Entry 5S5U (X-ray diffraction, 2.50 A resolution); this record covers chains D and E of the 6 polymer chains in the assembly.

# Chain D
Name: Tubulin beta-2B chain
Organism: Bos taurus
UniProtKB: Q6B856 (TBB2B_BOVIN); the author numbering skips numbers that UniProt does not, so the offset changes along the chain: 1-42 = UniProt 1-42; 45-360 = UniProt 43-358; 369-455 = UniProt 359-445
Sequence (445 residues; row label = number of the first residue in the row; note: 10 numbers in that range are skipped by the numbering (no residue carries them; nothing is unmodelled there)):
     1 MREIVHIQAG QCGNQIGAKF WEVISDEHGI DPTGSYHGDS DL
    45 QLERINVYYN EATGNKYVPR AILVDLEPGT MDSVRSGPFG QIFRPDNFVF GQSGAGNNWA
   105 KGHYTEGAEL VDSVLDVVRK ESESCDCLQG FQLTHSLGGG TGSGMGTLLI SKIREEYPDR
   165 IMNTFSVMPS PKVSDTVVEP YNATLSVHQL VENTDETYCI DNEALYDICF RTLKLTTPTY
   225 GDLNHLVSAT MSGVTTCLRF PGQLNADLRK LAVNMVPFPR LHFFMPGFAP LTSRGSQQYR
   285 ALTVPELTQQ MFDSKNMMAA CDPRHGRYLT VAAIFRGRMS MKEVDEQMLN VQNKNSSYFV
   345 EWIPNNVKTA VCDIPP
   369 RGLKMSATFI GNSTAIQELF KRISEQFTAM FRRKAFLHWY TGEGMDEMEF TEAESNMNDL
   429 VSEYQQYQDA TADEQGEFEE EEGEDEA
Unresolved in the structure: 248-249, 282-284, 442-455
Curated features (UniProtKB/Swiss-Prot):
  - motif: Met-1 to Ile-4 (MREI motif)
  - binding site (GTP): Gln-11, Glu-71, Ser-140, Gly-144, Thr-145, Gly-146, Asn-206, Asn-228
  - binding site (Mg(2+)): Glu-71
  - modified residue: Ser-40 (Phosphoserine), Thr-57 (Phosphothreonine), Lys-60 (N6-acetyllysine), Ser-174 (Phosphoserine), Thr-287 (Phosphothreonine), Thr-292 (Phosphothreonine), Arg-320 (Omega-N-methylarginine), Glu-448 (5-glutamyl polyglutamate)
  - cross-link (Glycyl lysine isopeptide (Lys-Gly)): Lys-60 (interchain with G-Cter in ubiquitin), Lys-326 (interchain with G-Cter in ubiquitin)
Ion coordination: Mg2+: Gln-11 (together with GDP)
Ligand contacts: GDP (guanosine-5'-diphosphate): Gly-10, Gln-11, Cys-12, Gln-15, Ile-16, Asn-101, Ser-140, Gly-142, Gly-143, Gly-144, Thr-145, Gly-146, Val-171, Pro-173, Val-177, Ser-178, Glu-183, Asn-206, Leu-209, Tyr-224, Leu-227, Asn-228

# Chain E
Name: Stathmin-4
Organism: Rattus norvegicus
UniProtKB: P63043 (STMN4_RAT); residues 5-145 here correspond to UniProt positions 49-189 (UniProt number = residue number + 44)
Sequence (143 residues; row label = number of the first residue in the row):
     3 MADMEVIELN KCTSGQSFEV ILKPPSFDGV PEFNASLPRR RDPSLEEIQK KLEAAEERRK
    63 YQEAELLKHL AEKREHEREV IQKAIEENNN FIKMAKEKLA QKMESNKENR EAHLAAMLER
   123 LQEKDKHAEE VRKNKELKEE ASR
Unresolved in the structure: 3-5, 29-43, 144-145
Construct notes: initiating methionine (3); expression tag (4)
Curated features (UniProtKB/Swiss-Prot):
  - modified residue: Ser-46 (Phosphoserine)

# Chain D / chain E interface
Contacting residue pairs (24):
  Tyr-108(D) / His-129(E)  hydrogen bond
  Tyr-108(D) / Ala-130(E)  hydrophobic
  Tyr-108(D) / Val-133(E)  hydrophobic
  Tyr-108(D) / Arg-134(E)  hydrogen bond (backbone-side chain)
  Thr-109(D) / Lys-137(E)
  Ala-112(D) / Arg-134(E)
  Ser-155(D) / Leu-123(E)
  Ser-155(D) / Lys-126(E)
  Lys-156(D) / Asp-127(E)  salt bridge
  Arg-158(D) / Leu-123(E)
  Glu-159(D) / Leu-120(E)
  Glu-159(D) / Leu-123(E)
  Glu-159(D) / Asp-127(E)
  Gln-193(D) / Lys-126(E)  hydrogen bond
  Thr-409(D) / Lys-140(E)  hydrogen bond (backbone-side chain)
  Gly-410(D) / Lys-137(E)
  Gly-410(D) / Lys-140(E)
  Glu-411(D) / Val-133(E)
  Glu-411(D) / Lys-137(E)  salt bridge
  Gly-412(D) / Val-133(E)
  Gly-412(D) / Asn-136(E)
  Gly-412(D) / Lys-137(E)
  Met-413(D) / Val-133(E)
  Glu-417(D) / His-129(E)  salt bridge
Also at the interface, not in a pair above, chain D (19 interface residues in all): His-107, Glu-113, Pro-162, Asp-163, Asn-197
Also at the interface, not in a pair above, chain E (15 interface residues in all): Arg-112, Leu-116, Met-119, Gln-124

# Overview
The interface between chain D and chain E involves 19 residues on one side and 15 on the other, with 4
hydrogen bonds and 3 salt bridges. Polar contacts include Lys-156(D)/Asp-127(E), Glu-411(D)/Lys-137(E) and
Glu-417(D)/His-129(E). Chain D binds GDP.
Chain D is Tubulin beta-2B chain (Bos taurus) and chain E is Stathmin-4 (Rattus norvegicus); the structure,
Tubulin-Z1124201124-complex, was determined by X-ray diffraction together with 5S4L, 5S4M, 5S4N, 5S4O, 5S4P,
5S4Q and 52 further entries from the same study.
